Entry 6N8T (electron microscopy, 7.70 A resolution (low resolution: residue-level contacts below are approximate; hydrogen-bond / salt-bridge calls are withheld)); this record covers chains E and F of the 6 polymer chains in the assembly.

# Chain E (and F)
Molecule: Heat shock protein 104
From: Saccharomyces cerevisiae (strain ATCC 204508 / S288c)
Notes: chain F of this document is another copy of the same molecule, construct and numbering; everything in this record applies to it too
UniProtKB: P31539 (HS104_YEAST); numbering as in UniProt (aligned over 6-884)
Chain sequence (879 residues; numbered 6 to 884; the number before each row is that of its first residue):
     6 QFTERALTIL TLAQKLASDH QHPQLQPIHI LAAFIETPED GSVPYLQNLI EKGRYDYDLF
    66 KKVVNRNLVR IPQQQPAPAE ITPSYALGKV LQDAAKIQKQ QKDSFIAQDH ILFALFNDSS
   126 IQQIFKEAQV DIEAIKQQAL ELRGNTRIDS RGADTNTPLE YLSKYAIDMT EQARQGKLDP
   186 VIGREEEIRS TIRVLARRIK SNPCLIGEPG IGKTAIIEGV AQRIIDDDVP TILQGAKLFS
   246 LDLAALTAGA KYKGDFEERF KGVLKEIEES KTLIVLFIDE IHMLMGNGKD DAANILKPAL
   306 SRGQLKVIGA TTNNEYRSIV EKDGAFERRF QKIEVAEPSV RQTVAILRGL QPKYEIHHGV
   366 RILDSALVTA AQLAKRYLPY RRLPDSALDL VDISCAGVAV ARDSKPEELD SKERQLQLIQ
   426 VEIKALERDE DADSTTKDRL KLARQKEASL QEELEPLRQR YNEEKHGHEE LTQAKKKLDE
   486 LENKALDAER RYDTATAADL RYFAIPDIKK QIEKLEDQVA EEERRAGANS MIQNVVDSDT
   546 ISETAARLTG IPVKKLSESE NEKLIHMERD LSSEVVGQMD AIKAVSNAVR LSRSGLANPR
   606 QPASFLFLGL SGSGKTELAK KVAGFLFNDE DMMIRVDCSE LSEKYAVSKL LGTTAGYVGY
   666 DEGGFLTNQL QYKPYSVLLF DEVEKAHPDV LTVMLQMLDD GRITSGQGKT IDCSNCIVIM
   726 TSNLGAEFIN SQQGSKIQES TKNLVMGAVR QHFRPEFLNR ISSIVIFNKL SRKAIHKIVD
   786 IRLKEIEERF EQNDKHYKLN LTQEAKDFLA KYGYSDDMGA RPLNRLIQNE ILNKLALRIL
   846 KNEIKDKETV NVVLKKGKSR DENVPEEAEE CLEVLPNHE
Unresolved in the structure: 149-166, 410-537, 860-873 (chain F: 149-165, 860-873)
Ligand contacts:
  - ATP (adenosine-5'-triphosphate), molecule 1: P185, V186, I187, R189, E213, P214, G215, I216, G217, K218, T219, A220, I351, L355, P389, D390, L393
  - ATP, molecule 2: E579, V580, V581, Q583, L615, S616, G617, S618, G619, K620, T621, E622, R640, D686, T726, N728, L775, I783, R787, A825, R826, N829
Swiss-Prot annotation at these positions:
  - motif: N773 to K789 (Nuclear localization signal)
  - binding site (ATP): G212 to T219, G614 to T621
  - modified residue: S206 (Phosphoserine), S306 (Phosphoserine), T499 (Phosphothreonine), S535 (Phosphoserine)
  - cross-link (Glycyl lysine isopeptide (Lys-Gly)): K442 (interchain with G-Cter in ubiquitin), K620 (interchain with G-Cter in ubiquitin)
Reported in the primary citation:
  - mutagenesis - E285A/E687A: abolished catalytic activity on ATP

# Chain E / chain F interface
Residue-residue contacts (74):
  D45(E) with D24(F)
  Q52(E) with K20(F)
  D61(E) with P81(F)
  D63(E) with Q26(F); P81(F)
  L64(E) with P81(F)
  K67(E) with Q80(F)
  E191(E) with R552(F)
  I197(E) with V405(F)
  R198(E) with A401(F); R552(F)
  A201(E) with V405(F)
  R202(E) with D397(F); I398(F); A401(F)
  R203(E) with H362(F); H363(F)
  I204(E) with H362(F); D397(F)
  K205(E) with D394(F)
  D233(E) with D415(F); R419(F)
  P235(E) with D408(F)
  T236(E) with D408(F)
  Q239(E) with S409(F)
  I300(E) with A253(F)
  R322(E) with D666(F)
  E326(E) with K714(F)
  R333(E) with D390(F)
  Q336(E) with I398(F)
  E339(E) with Y677(F)
  V373(E) with Q797(F)
  Q377(E) with Q797(F)
  R381(E) with R794(F); F795(F); E796(F)
  Y382(E) with E796(F)
  K559(E) with E796(F)
  E565(E) with L845(F)
  L569(E) with L845(F)
  I570(E) with L845(F)
  N592(E) with N838(F)
  R595(E) with A841(F); L842(F); L845(F)
  L596(E) with L837(F); N838(F); A841(F)
  S599(E) with A841(F); I844(F); L845(F)
  G600(E) with F795(F)
  L601(E) with F795(F); L837(F); L840(F); A841(F); I844(F)
  A602(E) with F795(F)
  N603(E) with F795(F)
  R605(E) with N829(F)
  G661(E) with V663(F)
  T697(E) with S644(F)
  V698(E) with E645(F)
  D704(E) with R826(F)
  E761(E) with K690(F); N728(F)
  L763(E) with R830(F)
  N764(E) with S616(F); M823(F); R826(F); R830(F)
  R765(E) with R826(F)
  I766(E) with R830(F)
  S767(E) with R830(F)
Other interface residues (no listed pair), chain E (62 interface residues in all): Y62, D232, V234, K258, E332, R598, A660, Y662, S710, R759, P760
Other interface residues (no listed pair), chain F (51 interface residues in all): H25, K256, G402, K470, G664, F670, K846, N847

# Summary
Chain E and chain F form an interface of 62 and 51 residues respectively. Ligands of chain E: ATP. Curated
annotation (UniProt) lists 16 ATP-binding residues on chain E. The paper reports that E285A/E687A of chain E
abolish catalytic activity on ATP.
Chain E and chain F are both Heat shock protein 104 (Saccharomyces cerevisiae (strain ATCC 204508 / S288c));
the structure, Hsp104DWB closed conformation, was determined by electron microscopy (same publication as 6N8V
and 6N8Z).
